Entry 8WYS (electron microscopy, 3.41 A resolution); this record covers chains M and J of the 4 polymer chains in the assembly.

== Chain M ==
Protein: Interleukin-2, CD5 antigen-like
Organism: Homo sapiens
Reference sequence: chimeric construct of P60568, O43866: residues -11 to 9 from P60568 (IL2_HUMAN) positions 1-21 (UniProt number = residue number + 12); residues 20-347 from O43866 positions 20-347 (same numbers)
Amino-acid sequence (359 residues; numbered -11 to 347; the number before each row is that of its first residue; numbers below 1 keep their minus sign (Met-11 is residue -11)):
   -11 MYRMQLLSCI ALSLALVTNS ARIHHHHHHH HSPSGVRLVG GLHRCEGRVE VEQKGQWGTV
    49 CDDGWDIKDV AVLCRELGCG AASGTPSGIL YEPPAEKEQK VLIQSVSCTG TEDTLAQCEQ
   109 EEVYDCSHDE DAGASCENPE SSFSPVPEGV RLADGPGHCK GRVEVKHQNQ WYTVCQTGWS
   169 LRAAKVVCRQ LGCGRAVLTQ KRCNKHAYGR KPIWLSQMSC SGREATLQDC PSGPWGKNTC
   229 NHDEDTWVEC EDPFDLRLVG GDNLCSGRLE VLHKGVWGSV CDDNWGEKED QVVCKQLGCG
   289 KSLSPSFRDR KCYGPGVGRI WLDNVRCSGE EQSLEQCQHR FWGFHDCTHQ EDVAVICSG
Unresolved in the structure: -11 to 132, 346-347
Construct notes: linker (10-19)
Disulfide bonds: Cys147-Cys181, Cys163-Cys228, Cys176-Cys238, Cys208-Cys218, Cys253-Cys287, Cys269-Cys335, Cys282-Cys345, Cys315-Cys325
Metal / ion sites: Ca2+ site 1: Asp270, Asp271, Glu339 (shared with Asn106(J) of chain J); Ca2+ site 2: Asp271, Asp311, Asp334
What the authors report for this chain:
  - mutagenesis - D50A/D51A, E118A, C191S (Kd of 13.2 +/- 2.2 nM): unchanged binding to Fcmu-J
  - mutagenesis - R183A/V185N, D270A/D271A, D270A/D271A/E339A, E339A: abolished binding to Fcmu-J

== Chain J ==
Protein: Immunoglobulin J chain
Organism: Homo sapiens
Reference sequence: P01591 (IGJ_HUMAN); residues -22 to 136 here correspond to UniProt positions 1-159 (UniProt number = residue number + 23)
Amino-acid sequence (168 residues; each row starts with the number of its first residue; numbers below 1 keep their minus sign (Met-22 is residue -22)):
   -22 MKNHLLFWGV LAVFIKAVHV KAQEDERIVL VDNKCKCARI TSRIIRSSED PNEDIVERNI
    38 RIIVPLNNRE NISDPTSPLR TRFVYHLSDL CKKCDPTEVE LDNQIVTATQ SNICDEDSAT
    98 ETCYTYDRNK CYTAVVPLVY GGETKMVETA LTPDACYPDY PYDVPDYA
Unresolved in the structure: -22 to 2, 93-97, 136-145
Construct notes: expression tag (137-145)
Curated features (UniProtKB/Swiss-Prot):
  - modified residue: Gln0 (Pyrrolidone carboxylic acid)
  - glycosylation: Asn48 (N-linked (GlcNAc...) (complex) asparagine)
Disulfide bonds: Cys12-Cys100, Cys71-Cys91, Cys108-Cys133
Covalently attached groups: N-acetylglucosamine (NAG) linked to Asn48
Metal / ion sites: Ca2+: Asn106 (shared with Asp270(M), Asp271(M), Glu339(M) of chain M)
Residues lining bound ligands: N-acetylglucosamine (NAG; 2-acetamido-2-deoxy-beta-D-glucopyranose): Arg4, Glu34, Asn36, Arg38

== Chain M / chain J interface ==
Contacting residue pairs - 28 pairs, chain M then chain J:
  Trp167(M) with Asn80(J)
  Ser168(M) with Asp79(J), hydrogen bond (side chain-backbone); Asn80(J)
  Leu169(M) with Glu77(J); Asp79(J), hydrogen bond (backbone-backbone); Gln81(J); Ile82(J), hydrophobic
  Arg170(M) with Asp79(J), salt bridge
  Lys173(M) with Glu77(J), salt bridge
  Arg183(M) with Glu75(J), salt bridge
  Ala184(M) with Ile82(J)
  Val185(M) with Gln81(J); Ile82(J), hydrogen bond (backbone-backbone)
  Leu186(M) with Asn80(J); Gln81(J)
  Thr187(M) with Asn80(J), hydrogen bond (backbone-backbone)
  Asp271(M) with Lys107(J), salt bridge
  Asn272(M) with Asn106(J)
  Arg328(M) with Asp72(J), salt bridge
  Phe329(M) with Pro73(J); Glu75(J); Thr84(J)
  Phe332(M) with Asp72(J); Pro73(J), hydrophobic
  Asp334(M) with Lys107(J), salt bridge
  Cys335(M) with Lys107(J)
  Glu339(M) with Asn106(J); Lys107(J), salt bridge
Other interface residues (no listed pair), chain M (20 interface residues in all): Glu239, Phe295
Other interface residues (no listed pair), chain J (16 interface residues in all): Cys71, Thr74, Leu78, Cys133, Pro135
The authors on this interface:
  - specific contacts: Phe295(M)-Pro135(J)

== Overview ==
20 residues of chain M and 16 residues of chain J are in contact, with 4 hydrogen bonds and 7 salt bridges.
Polar pairs include Arg170(M)-Asp79(J), Lys173(M)-Glu77(J) and Arg183(M)-Glu75(J). The authors report a
contact between Phe295(M) and Pro135(J). From the paper: R183A/V185N, D270A/D271A and D270A/D271A/E339A of
chain M, among others, abolish binding to Fcmu-J; D50A/D51A, E118A and C191S of chain M leave binding to
Fcmu-J unchanged.
Here chain M is Interleukin-2, CD5 antigen-like and chain J is Immunoglobulin J chain, both from Homo sapiens.
Entry 8WYS (Local map of human CD5L bound to IgM-Fc/J) was determined by electron microscopy together with
8WYR from the same study.
